1FMZ - chain A; structure by X-ray diffraction, 2.05 A resolution.

Chain A:
Name: Chymotrypsin inhibitor 3
Source organism: Psophocarpus tetragonolobus
UniProt: P10822 (ICW3_PSOTE); residues 4-186 here correspond to UniProt positions 25-207 (UniProt number = residue number + 21)
Chain sequence (186 residues; numbered 1 to 186; the number before each row is that of its first residue):
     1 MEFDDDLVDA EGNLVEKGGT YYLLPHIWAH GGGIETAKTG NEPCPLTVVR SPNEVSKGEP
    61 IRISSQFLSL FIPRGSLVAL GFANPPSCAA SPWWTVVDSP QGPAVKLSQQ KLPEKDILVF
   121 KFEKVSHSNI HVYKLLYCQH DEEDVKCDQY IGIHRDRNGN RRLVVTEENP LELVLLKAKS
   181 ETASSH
Disordered / not traced: 1, 181-186
Cystine bridges: C44-C88, C138-C147
Differences from the reference sequence: cloning artifact (1-3); engineered mutation K17 (Asn38 in P10822)

Overview:
Chain A is Chymotrypsin inhibitor 3 (Psophocarpus tetragonolobus); the structure, Crystal structure of a
mutant winged bean chymotrypsin inhibitor protein, N14K, was determined by X-ray diffraction (same publication
as 1FN0 and 1EYL).
